2ZBE - chain A; structure by X-ray diffraction, 3.80 A resolution.

Chain A:
Molecule: Sarcoplasmic/endoplasmic reticulum calcium ATPase 1
Source organism: Oryctolagus cuniculus
Notes: EC 3.6.3.8
UniProtKB: P04191 (AT2A1_RABIT); residue numbers follow UniProt; this construct covers 1-993
Sequence (995 residues; row label = number of the first residue in the row; numbering starts at 0):
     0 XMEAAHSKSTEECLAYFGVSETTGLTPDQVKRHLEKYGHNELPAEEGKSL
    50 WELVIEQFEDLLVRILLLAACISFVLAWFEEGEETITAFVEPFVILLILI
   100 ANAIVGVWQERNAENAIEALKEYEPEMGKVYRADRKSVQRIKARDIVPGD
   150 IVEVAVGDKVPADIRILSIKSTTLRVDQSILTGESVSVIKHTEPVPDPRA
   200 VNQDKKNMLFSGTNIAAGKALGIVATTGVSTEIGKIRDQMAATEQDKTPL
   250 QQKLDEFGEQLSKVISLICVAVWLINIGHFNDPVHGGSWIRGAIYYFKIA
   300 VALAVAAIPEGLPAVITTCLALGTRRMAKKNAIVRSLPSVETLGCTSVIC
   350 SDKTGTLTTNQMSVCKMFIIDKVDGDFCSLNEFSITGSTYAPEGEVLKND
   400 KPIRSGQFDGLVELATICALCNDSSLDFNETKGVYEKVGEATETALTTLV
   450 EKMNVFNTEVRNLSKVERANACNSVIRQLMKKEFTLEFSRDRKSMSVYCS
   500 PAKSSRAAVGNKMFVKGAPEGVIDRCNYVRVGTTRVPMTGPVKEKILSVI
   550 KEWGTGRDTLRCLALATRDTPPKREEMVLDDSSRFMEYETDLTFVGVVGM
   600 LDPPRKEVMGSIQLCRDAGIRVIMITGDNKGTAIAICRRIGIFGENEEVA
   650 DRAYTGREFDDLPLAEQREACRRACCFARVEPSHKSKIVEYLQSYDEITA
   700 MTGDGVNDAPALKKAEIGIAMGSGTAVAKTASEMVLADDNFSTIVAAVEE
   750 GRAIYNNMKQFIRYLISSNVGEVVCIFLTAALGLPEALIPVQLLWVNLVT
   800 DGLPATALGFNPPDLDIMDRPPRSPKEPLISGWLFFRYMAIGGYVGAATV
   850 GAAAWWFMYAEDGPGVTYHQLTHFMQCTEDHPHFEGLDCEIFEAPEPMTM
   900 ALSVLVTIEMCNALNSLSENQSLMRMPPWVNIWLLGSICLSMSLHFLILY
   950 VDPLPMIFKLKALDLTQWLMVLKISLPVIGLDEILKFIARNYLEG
Disulfides: Cys-876/Cys-888
Modified positions: ACE (acetyl group) at position 0
Ion coordination: Mg2+: Asp-351, Thr-353; beryllium trifluoride ion near Asp-351 (its only coordinating residue here)
Swiss-Prot annotation at these positions:
  - region (Interaction with PLN): Ile-788 to Gly-808, Trp-932 to Leu-943
  - active site: Asp-351 (4-aspartylphosphate intermediate)
  - binding site (Ca(2+)): Val-304, Ala-305, Ile-307, Glu-309, Asn-768, Glu-771, Asn-796, Thr-799, Asp-800, Glu-908
  - binding site (Mg(2+)): Asp-351, Thr-353, Asp-703
  - binding site (ATP): Thr-353, Glu-442, Arg-489, Lys-515, Arg-560, Thr-625, Gly-626, Asp-627, Arg-678, Lys-684, Asn-706
  - modified residue: Thr-441 (Phosphothreonine), Thr-569 (Phosphothreonine), Ser-581 (Phosphoserine)
  - mutagenesis: Glu-309 (E309A: Interferes with conformation changes that are essential for ATP-dependent Ca(2+) transport; E309Q: No loss of calcium binding ...), Pro-789 (P789L: Almost complete loss of Ca(2+) transport activity because of reduced Ca(2+) affinity), Cys-876 (C876A: Loss of ATP-dependent Ca(2+)transport), Cys-888 (C888A: Loss of ATP-dependent Ca(2+)transport)
Reported in the primary citation:
  - contacts within the chain: Leu-60/Gly-257, Leu-61/Gly-257, Thr-171/Glu-486 (hydrogen bond), Ser-186/Glu-439 (hydrogen bond)
  - conformationally variable residues (domain motion): Pro-337

In short:
Asp-351 and Thr-353 coordinate Mg2+. UniProt lists active-site residue Asp-351, 10 Ca2+-binding residues, 3
Mg2+-binding residues and 11 ATP-binding residues. The paper reports conformational variability at Pro-337;
contacts within the chain involving Leu-60, Gly-257 and Leu-61 among others.
Chain A is Sarcoplasmic/endoplasmic reticulum calcium ATPase 1 (Oryctolagus cuniculus); the structure, Calcium
pump crystal structure with bound BeF3 in the absence of calcium and TG, was determined by X-ray diffraction,
deposited together with 2ZBF and 2ZBG.
